5S63 - chains C and D of the 6 polymer chains in the assembly; structure by X-ray diffraction, 2.60 A resolution.

# Chain C
Protein: Tubulin alpha-1B chain
Source organism: Bos taurus
Reference sequence: P81947 (TBA1B_BOVIN); residue numbers follow UniProt; this construct covers 1-451
Amino-acid sequence (451 residues; row label = number of the first residue in the row):
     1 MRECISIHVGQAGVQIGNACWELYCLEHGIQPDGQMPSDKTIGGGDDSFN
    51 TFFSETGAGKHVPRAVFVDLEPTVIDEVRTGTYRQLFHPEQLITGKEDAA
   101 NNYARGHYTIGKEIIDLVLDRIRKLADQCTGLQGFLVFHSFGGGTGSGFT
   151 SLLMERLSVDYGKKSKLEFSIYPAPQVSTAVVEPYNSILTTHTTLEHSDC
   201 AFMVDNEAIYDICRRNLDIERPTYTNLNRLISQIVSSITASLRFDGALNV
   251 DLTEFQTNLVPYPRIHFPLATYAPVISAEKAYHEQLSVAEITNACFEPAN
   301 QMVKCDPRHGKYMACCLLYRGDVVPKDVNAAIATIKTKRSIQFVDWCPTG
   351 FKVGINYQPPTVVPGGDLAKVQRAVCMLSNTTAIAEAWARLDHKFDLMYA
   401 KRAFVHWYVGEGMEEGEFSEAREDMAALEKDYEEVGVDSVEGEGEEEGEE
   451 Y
Disordered / not traced: 441-451
Bound ions: Ca2+ site 1: Asp39, Thr41, Gly44, Glu55; Ca2+ site 2: Glu284 (shared with 1 residue of chain B)
Small-molecule neighbours:
  - GTP (guanosine-5'-triphosphate): Gly10, Gln11, Ala12, Gln15, Ile16, Asp69, Asp98, Ala99, Ala100, Asn101, Ser140, Gly142, Gly143, Gly144, Thr145, Gly146, Ile171, Pro173, Val177, Ser178, Thr179, Glu183, Asn206, Tyr224, Leu227, Asn228, Ile231
  - NV7 (1-[(furan-2-yl)methyl]-4-(methylsulfonyl)piperazine): Leu248, Pro325, Val353, Ile355

# Chain D
Protein: Tubulin beta-2B chain
Source organism: Bos taurus
Reference sequence: Q6B856 (TBB2B_BOVIN); the author numbering skips numbers that UniProt does not, so the offset changes along the chain: 1-42 = UniProt 1-42; 45-360 = UniProt 43-358; 369-455 = UniProt 359-445
Amino-acid sequence (445 residues; each row starts with the number of its first residue; note: 10 numbers in that range are skipped by the numbering (no residue carries them; nothing is unmodelled there)):
     1 MREIVHIQAGQCGNQIGAKFWEVISDEHGIDPTGSYHGDSDL
    45 QLERINVYYNEATGNKYVPRAILVDLEPGTMDSVRSGPFGQIFRPDNFVF
    95 GQSGAGNNWAKGHYTEGAELVDSVLDVVRKESESCDCLQGFQLTHSLGGG
   145 TGSGMGTLLISKIREEYPDRIMNTFSVMPSPKVSDTVVEPYNATLSVHQL
   195 VENTDETYCIDNEALYDICFRTLKLTTPTYGDLNHLVSATMSGVTTCLRF
   245 PGQLNADLRKLAVNMVPFPRLHFFMPGFAPLTSRGSQQYRALTVPELTQQ
   295 MFDSKNMMAACDPRHGRYLTVAAIFRGRMSMKEVDEQMLNVQNKNSSYFV
   345 EWIPNNVKTAVCDIPP
   369 RGLKMSATFIGNSTAIQELFKRISEQFTAMFRRKAFLHWYTGEGMDEMEF
   419 TEAESNMNDLVSEYQQYQDATADEQGEFEEEEGEDEA
Disordered / not traced: 282-285, 442-455
Bound ions: Mg2+: Gln11 (together with GDP)
Small-molecule neighbours: GDP (guanosine-5'-diphosphate): Gly10, Gln11, Cys12, Gln15, Ile16, Ala99, Asn101, Ser140, Gly142, Gly143, Gly144, Thr145, Gly146, Val171, Pro173, Val177, Ser178, Glu183, Asn206, Leu209, Tyr224, Leu227, Asn228
Swiss-Prot annotation at these positions:
  - motif: Met1 to Ile4 (MREI motif)
  - binding site (GTP): Gln11, Glu71, Ser140, Gly144, Thr145, Gly146, Asn206, Asn228
  - binding site (Mg(2+)): Glu71
  - modified residue: Ser40 (Phosphoserine), Thr57 (Phosphothreonine), Lys60 (N6-acetyllysine), Ser174 (Phosphoserine), Thr287 (Phosphothreonine), Thr292 (Phosphothreonine), Arg320 (Omega-N-methylarginine), Glu448 (5-glutamyl polyglutamate)
  - cross-link (Glycyl lysine isopeptide (Lys-Gly)): Lys60 (interchain with G-Cter in ubiquitin), Lys326 (interchain with G-Cter in ubiquitin)

# Chain C / chain D interface
Pairs across the interface (55):
  Gln11(C) with Gln247(D), hydrogen bond
  Lys96(C) with Arg2(D); Asp130(D), salt bridge
  Glu97(C) with Arg2(D), salt bridge; Cys131(D); Arg164(D), salt bridge; Arg253(D), salt bridge
  Asp98(C) with Lys254(D), salt bridge
  Ala100(C) with Arg253(D); Lys254(D); Val257(D)
  Asn101(C) with Lys254(D)
  Arg105(C) with Arg253(D)
  Pro175(C) with Asn349(D)
  Ser178(C) with Lys352(D), hydrogen bond
  Thr179(C) with Gln247(D); Leu248(D); Asn258(D), hydrogen bond (backbone-side chain)
  Ala180(C) with Asn258(D)
  Val181(C) with Asn258(D), hydrogen bond (backbone-side chain); Ile347(D), hydrophobic; Asn349(D)
  Val182(C) with Val257(D), hydrophobic
  Tyr210(C) with Asp329(D)
  Glu220(C) with Lys326(D)
  Arg221(C) with Met325(D), hydrogen bond; Asp329(D), salt bridge
  Tyr224(C) with Gln247(D), hydrogen bond
  Lys394(C) with Asn349(D)
  Leu397(C) with Glu345(D); Trp346(D); Pro348(D), hydrophobic; Ala440(D), hydrophobic
  Met398(C) with Trp346(D), hydrogen bond (backbone-backbone); Ile347(D), hydrophobic; Pro348(D)
  Lys401(C) with Phe262(D); Trp346(D); Ala438(D); Thr439(D), hydrogen bond (side chain-backbone)
  Arg402(C) with Phe262(D)
  Ala403(C) with Pro261(D); Phe262(D), hydrophobic
  Phe404(C) with Val257(D); Val260(D); Pro261(D), hydrogen bond (backbone-backbone); Thr314(D); Ile347(D), hydrophobic
  His406(C) with Val260(D), hydrogen bond (side chain-backbone); Pro261(D), hydrogen bond (side chain-backbone); Phe262(D); Pro263(D)
  Trp407(C) with Ala256(D), hydrophobic; Val257(D); Val260(D), hydrogen bond (side chain-backbone)
Interface residues without a listed pair, chain D (31 interface residues in all): Asp251, Asn350, Tyr435

# In short
The interface between chain C and chain D involves 26 residues on one side and 31 on the other, with 12
hydrogen bonds and 6 salt bridges. Polar contacts include Lys96(C)-Asp130(D), Glu97(C)-Arg2(D) and
Glu97(C)-Arg164(D). Chain C binds compound NV7 and GTP. Chain D binds GDP.
Here chain C is Tubulin alpha-1B chain and chain D is Tubulin beta-2B chain, both from Bos taurus. Entry 5S63
(Tubulin-Z2241115980-complex) was determined by X-ray diffraction together with 5S4L, 5S4M, 5S4N, 5S4O, 5S4P,
5S4Q and 52 further entries from the same study.
